8REP - chains A and C of the 4 polymer chains in the assembly; structure by X-ray diffraction, 2.20 A resolution.

Chain A (and C):
Protein: Flavin-dependent thymidylate synthase
Organism: Thermotoga maritima
Notes: chain C of this document is another copy of the same molecule, construct and numbering; everything in this record applies to it too
UniProtKB: Q9WYT0 (THYX_THEMA); residue numbers follow UniProt; this construct covers 1-220
Sequence (232 residues; row label = number of the first residue in the row; numbers below 1 keep their minus sign (Met-11 is residue -11)):
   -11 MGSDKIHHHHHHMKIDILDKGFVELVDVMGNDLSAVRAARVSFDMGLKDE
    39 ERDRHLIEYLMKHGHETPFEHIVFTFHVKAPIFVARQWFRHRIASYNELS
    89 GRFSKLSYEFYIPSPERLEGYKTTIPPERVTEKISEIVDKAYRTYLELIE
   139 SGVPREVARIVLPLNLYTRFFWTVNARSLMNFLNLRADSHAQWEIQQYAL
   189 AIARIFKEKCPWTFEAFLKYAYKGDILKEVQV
Disordered / not traced: -11 to 0, 32-36 (chain C: -11 to 0, 32-37)
Sequence notes: initiating methionine (-11); expression tag (-10 to 0); engineered mutation Phe91 (Tyr in Q9WYT0)
Ligand contacts:
  - FAD (flavin-adenine dinucleotide), molecule 1: Glu54, Thr55, Glu58, Ile81, Asn163, Arg165, Ser166
  - FAD, molecule 2: Arg78, His79, Arg80, Ile81, Ser166, Asn169, Leu173, Arg174, His178, Ala179
  - FAD, molecule 3: Ala82, Ser83, Tyr84, Asn85, Glu86, Ser88, Arg90
UniProt features mapped onto this chain:
  - motif: Arg78 to Ser88 (ThyX motif)
  - active site: Arg174 (Involved in ionization of N3 of dUMP, leading to its activation)
  - binding site (FAD): Thr55, Arg78 to Ile81, Glu86, Asn163 to Arg165, Asn169
  - binding site (dUMP): Gln75 to Arg78, Glu86 to Arg90, Arg147, Arg174
  - mutagenesis: His53 (H53A: Shows 1.39% of wild-type activity), Ser88 (S88A/C: Still catalytically active although shows a large decrease in activity), Arg90 (R90A: Binds dUMP 670-fold weaker than wild-type), Glu144 (E144A: Shows 0.113% of wild-type activity; E144R: Shows 0.016% of wild-type activity), Arg174 (R174A: Still catalytically active although only shows 0.0008% of wild-type activity. Binds dUMP 7300-fold weaker than wild-type; R174K: Loss of catalytic activity)

How chain A and chain C interact:
Pairs across the interface - 4 pairs, chain A then chain C:
  Glu58(A) - Arg80(C)  salt bridge
  Arg80(A) - Glu58(C)  salt bridge
  Arg80(A) - Arg165(C)
  Arg165(A) - Arg80(C)
Other interface residues (no listed pair), chain A (4 interface residues in all): Thr55
Other interface residues (no listed pair), chain C (4 interface residues in all): Thr55

In short:
The chain A/chain C interface involves 4 residues from each chain; the contacts include 2 salt bridges. The
salt-bridged pair is Glu58(A)-Arg80(C). Chain A binds 3 copies of flavin-adenine dinucleotide.
Chain A and chain C are both Flavin-dependent thymidylate synthase (Thermotoga maritima); the structure,
Crystal structure of oxidized ThyX-Y91F mutant, was determined by X-ray diffraction together with 8REN, 8REO
and 8REQ from the same study.
